4Z4I - chains A and B of the 3 polymer chains in the assembly; structure by X-ray diffraction, 2.80 A resolution.

[Chain A]
Name: Protein argonaute-2
Organism: Homo sapiens
Notes: EC 3.1.26.-
Reference sequence: Q9UKV8 (AGO2_HUMAN); residues 1-859 here = UniProt positions 1-859
Amino-acid sequence (859 residues; numbered 1 to 859; the number before each row is that of its first residue):
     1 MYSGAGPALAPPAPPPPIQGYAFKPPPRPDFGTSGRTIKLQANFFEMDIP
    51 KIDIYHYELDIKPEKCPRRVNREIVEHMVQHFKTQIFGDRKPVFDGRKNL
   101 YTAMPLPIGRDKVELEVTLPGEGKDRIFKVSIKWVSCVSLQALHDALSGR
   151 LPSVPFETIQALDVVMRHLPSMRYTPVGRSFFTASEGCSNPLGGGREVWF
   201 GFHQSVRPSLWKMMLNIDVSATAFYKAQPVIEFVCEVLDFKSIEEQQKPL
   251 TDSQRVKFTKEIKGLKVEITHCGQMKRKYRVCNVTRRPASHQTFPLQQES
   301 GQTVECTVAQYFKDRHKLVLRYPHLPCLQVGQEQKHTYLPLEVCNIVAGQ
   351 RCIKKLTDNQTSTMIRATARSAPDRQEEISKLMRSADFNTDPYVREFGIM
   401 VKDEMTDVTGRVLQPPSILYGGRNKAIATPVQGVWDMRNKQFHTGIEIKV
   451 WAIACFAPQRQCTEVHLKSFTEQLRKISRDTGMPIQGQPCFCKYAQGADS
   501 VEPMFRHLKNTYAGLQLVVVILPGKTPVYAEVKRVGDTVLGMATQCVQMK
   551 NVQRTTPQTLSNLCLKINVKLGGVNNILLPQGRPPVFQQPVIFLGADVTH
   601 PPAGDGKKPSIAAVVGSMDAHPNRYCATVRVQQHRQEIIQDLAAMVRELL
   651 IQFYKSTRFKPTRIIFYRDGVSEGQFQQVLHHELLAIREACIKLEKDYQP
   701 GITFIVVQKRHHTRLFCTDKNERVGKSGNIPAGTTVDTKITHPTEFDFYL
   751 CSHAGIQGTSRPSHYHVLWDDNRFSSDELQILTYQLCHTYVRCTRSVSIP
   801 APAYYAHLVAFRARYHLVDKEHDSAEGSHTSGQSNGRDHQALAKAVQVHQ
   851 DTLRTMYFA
Unresolved in the structure: 1-21, 89-90, 121-126, 270-276, 297-305, 822-835
Differences from the reference sequence: engineered mutation Asp387 (Ser in Q9UKV8), Thr481 (Ala in Q9UKV8)
Ion coordination: Mg2+: Asp597, Val598
Ligand contacts:
  - phenol (IPH), molecule 1: Gly536, Asp537, Gly541, Met542, Ala543, Thr544, Lys570, Asp851, Thr852, Thr855, Tyr857
  - phenol (IPH), molecule 2: Phe587, Gln589, Pro590, Val591, Asp619, Ala620, Phe653, Phe659
  - phenol (IPH), molecule 3: Leu650, Ile651, Tyr654, Lys660, Pro661, Leu694, Glu695, Tyr698
Curated features (UniProtKB/Swiss-Prot):
  - region: Tyr311 to His316 (Interaction with guide RNA), Phe587 to Pro590 (Interaction with GW182 family members), Leu650 to Lys660 (Interaction with GW182 family members), Lys709, Arg710 (Interaction with guide RNA), His753 to Arg761 (Interaction with guide RNA), Tyr790 to Arg812 (Interaction with guide RNA)
  - binding site (a divalent metal cation): Asp597, Asp669, His807
  - modified residue: Tyr2 (3'-nitrotyrosine), Pro700 (4-hydroxyproline), Ser824 (Phosphoserine), Ser828 (Phosphoserine), Ser831 (Phosphoserine), Ser834 (Phosphoserine)
  - natural variant: Leu192 (L192P: In LESKRES), Gly201 (G201C: In LESKRES; G201V: In LESKRES), His203 (H203Q: In LESKRES), Thr357 (T357M: In LESKRES), Met364 (M364T: In LESKRES), Ala367 (A367P: In LESKRES), Gly573 (G573S: In LESKRES), Gly733 (G733R: In LESKRES), Cys751 (C751Y: In LESKRES), Ser760 (S760R: In LESKRES)
  - mutagenesis: Leu140 (L140W: No effect), Phe470 (F470V: No effect on miRNA-binding or target mRNA cleavage. Abrogates binding to the 7-methylguanosine cap of mRNA and prevents inhibition of translation. Abolishes interaction with TNRC6C ...), Phe505 (F505V: No effect on miRNA-binding or target mRNA cleavage. Abrogates binding to the 7-methylguanosine cap of mRNA and prevents inhibition of translation and abolishes interaction with TNRC6C ...), Lys533 (K533A: Impairs RNA cleavage), Gln545 (Q545A: Impairs RNA cleavage), Lys570 (K570A: Impairs RNA cleavage), Asp597 (D597A: Abrogates RNA cleavage but does not affect binding to siRNA or translational repression), Gln633 (Q633A: No effect; Q633R: Abrogates RNA cleavage. Binds siRNA), His634 (H634P/A: Abrogates RNA cleavage. Binds siRNA), Asp669 (D669A: Abrogates RNA cleavage but does not affect binding to siRNA), Glu673 (E673A: Impairs RNA cleavage; E673G: No effect on RNA cleavage), Phe676 (F676A/I/M/R/Y: Impairs RNA cleavage; F676V: Abrogates RNA cleavage), 6 further mutagenesis entries in UniProt
From the paper describing this entry:
  - mutagenesis - A481T: unchanged binding to t1G

[Chain B]
Molecule: 21-nt RNA strand
Sequence (21 nucleotides; row label = number of the first residue in the row):
     1 UUCACAUUGCCCAAGUCUCUU
Unresolved in the structure: 19
Ion coordination: Mg2+ near A13 (its only coordinating residue here)

[Chain A / chain B interface]
Residue-residue contacts (86):
  Lys65(A) - C17(B)  sugar contact
  Pro67(A) - U16(B)  phosphate contact
  Pro67(A) - C17(B)  base contact
  Arg68(A) - A14(B)  salt bridge to the phosphate
  Arg68(A) - G15(B)  salt bridge to the phosphate
  Val70(A) - C17(B)  base contact
  Arg97(A) - A14(B)  salt bridge to the phosphate
  Val177(A) - A14(B)  sugar contact
  Gly178(A) - A13(B)  base contact
  Gly178(A) - A14(B)  hydrogen bond to the sugar
  Arg179(A) - C12(B)  hydrogen bond to the base
  Arg179(A) - A13(B)  sugar contact
  Tyr279(A) - U20(B)  phosphate contact
  Leu296(A) - U21(B)  base contact
  Tyr311(A) - U21(B)  phosphate contact
  His316(A) - U21(B)  salt bridge to the phosphate
  His336(A) - U21(B)  hydrogen bond to the base
  Thr337(A) - U21(B)  sugar contact
  Tyr338(A) - U21(B)  hydrogen bond to the sugar
  Ile365(A) - U7(B)  base contact
  Arg375(A) - U7(B)  salt bridge to the phosphate
  Leu522(A) - U1(B)  base contact
  Gly524(A) - U1(B)  hydrogen bond to the base
  Lys525(A) - U1(B)  base contact
  Thr526(A) - U1(B)  hydrogen bond to the base
  Tyr529(A) - U1(B)  stacking on the base
  Lys533(A) - U1(B)  salt bridge to the phosphate
  Gln545(A) - U1(B)  hydrogen bond to the phosphate
  Cys546(A) - U1(B)  hydrogen bond to the phosphate
  Val547(A) - U1(B)  phosphate contact
  Val547(A) - U2(B)  phosphate contact
  Gln548(A) - U1(B)  hydrogen bond to the sugar
  Gln548(A) - U2(B)  hydrogen bond to the phosphate
  Asn551(A) - U2(B)  hydrogen bond to the phosphate
  Thr559(A) - U2(B)  base contact
  Asn562(A) - U2(B)  hydrogen bond to the base
  Asn562(A) - C3(B)  sugar contact
  Leu563(A) - U2(B)  sugar contact
  Lys566(A) - U1(B)  salt bridge to the phosphate
  Lys566(A) - U2(B)  phosphate contact
  Lys566(A) - C3(B)  salt bridge to the phosphate
  Lys570(A) - U1(B)  salt bridge to the phosphate
  Val598(A) - C10(B)  base contact
  Thr599(A) - C10(B)  base contact
  His600(A) - C10(B)  hydrogen bond to the base
  His600(A) - C11(B)  hydrogen bond to the sugar
  Pro601(A) - C10(B)  sugar contact
  Pro602(A) - G9(B)  sugar contact
  Ala603(A) - G9(B)  hydrogen bond to the sugar
  Ala603(A) - C10(B)  phosphate contact
  Arg635(A) - C10(B)  sugar contact
  Arg635(A) - C11(B)  salt bridge to the phosphate
  Glu637(A) - C11(B)  sugar contact
  Gly670(A) - C11(B)  base contact
  Ser672(A) - C11(B)  hydrogen bond to the base
  Ser672(A) - C12(B)  sugar contact
  Gly674(A) - C12(B)  sugar contact
  Gln675(A) - C11(B)  hydrogen bond to the sugar
  Gln675(A) - C12(B)  sugar contact
  Lys709(A) - A6(B)  salt bridge to the phosphate
  Arg710(A) - U8(B)  hydrogen bond to the base
  Arg710(A) - G9(B)  hydrogen bond to the base
  Arg710(A) - C10(B)  base contact
  His753(A) - C5(B)  hydrogen bond to the phosphate
  His753(A) - A6(B)  salt bridge to the phosphate
  Ile756(A) - C5(B)  hydrogen bond to the sugar
  Gln757(A) - C5(B)  sugar contact
  Gln757(A) - A6(B)  hydrogen bond to the sugar
  Gly758(A) - A6(B)  sugar contact
  Thr759(A) - A6(B)  sugar contact
  Ser760(A) - A6(B)  phosphate contact
  Arg761(A) - A6(B)  hydrogen bond to the phosphate
  Arg761(A) - U7(B)  salt bridge to the phosphate
  Arg761(A) - U8(B)  salt bridge to the phosphate
  Tyr790(A) - A4(B)  hydrogen bond to the phosphate
  Arg792(A) - C3(B)  salt bridge to the phosphate
  Arg792(A) - A4(B)  salt bridge to the phosphate
  Cys793(A) - C3(B)  sugar contact
  Cys793(A) - A4(B)  sugar contact
  Arg795(A) - A4(B)  hydrogen bond to the sugar
  Val797(A) - C5(B)  phosphate contact
  Ser798(A) - C5(B)  hydrogen bond to the phosphate
  Tyr804(A) - A4(B)  phosphate contact
  Tyr804(A) - C5(B)  hydrogen bond to the phosphate
  Arg812(A) - U1(B)  salt bridge to the phosphate
  Tyr815(A) - U1(B)  base contact
Interface residues without a listed pair, chain A (79 interface residues in all): Cys66, Pro176, Lys278, Phe294, Phe312, Gln332, Arg351, Thr368, Thr544, Gln558, Val671, Arg714, Ala754, Gly755, Phe811, Ala859
Interface residues without a listed pair, chain B (20 interface residues in all): U18

[Overview]
Chain A and chain B form an interface of 79 and 20 residues respectively; the contacts include 27 hydrogen
bonds, 17 salt bridges and 1 aromatic stacking contact. Among the polar pairs are Arg179(A)-C12(B),
His336(A)-U21(B) and Gly524(A)-U1(B). Bound to chain A: 3 copies of phenol. From the paper: A481T of chain A
leaves binding to t1G unchanged.
Chain A is Protein argonaute-2 (Homo sapiens) and chain B is a 21-nt RNA strand; the structure, Human
Argonaute2 A481T Mutant Bound to t1-G Target RNA, was determined by X-ray diffraction, deposited together with
4Z4C, 4Z4D, 4Z4E, 4Z4F, 4Z4G and 4Z4H.
